8Y3P - chains A and C of the 9 polymer chains in the assembly; structure by electron microscopy, 3.48 A resolution.

[Chain A (and C)]
Protein: B646L
Source organism: African swine fever virus
Notes: chain C of this document is another copy of the same molecule, construct and numbering; everything in this record applies to it too
UniProt: Q5IZK2 (Q5IZK2_ASF); residue numbers follow UniProt; this construct covers 1-646
Amino-acid sequence (693 residues; row label = number of the first residue in the row; numbers below 1 keep their minus sign (Met-46 is residue -46)):
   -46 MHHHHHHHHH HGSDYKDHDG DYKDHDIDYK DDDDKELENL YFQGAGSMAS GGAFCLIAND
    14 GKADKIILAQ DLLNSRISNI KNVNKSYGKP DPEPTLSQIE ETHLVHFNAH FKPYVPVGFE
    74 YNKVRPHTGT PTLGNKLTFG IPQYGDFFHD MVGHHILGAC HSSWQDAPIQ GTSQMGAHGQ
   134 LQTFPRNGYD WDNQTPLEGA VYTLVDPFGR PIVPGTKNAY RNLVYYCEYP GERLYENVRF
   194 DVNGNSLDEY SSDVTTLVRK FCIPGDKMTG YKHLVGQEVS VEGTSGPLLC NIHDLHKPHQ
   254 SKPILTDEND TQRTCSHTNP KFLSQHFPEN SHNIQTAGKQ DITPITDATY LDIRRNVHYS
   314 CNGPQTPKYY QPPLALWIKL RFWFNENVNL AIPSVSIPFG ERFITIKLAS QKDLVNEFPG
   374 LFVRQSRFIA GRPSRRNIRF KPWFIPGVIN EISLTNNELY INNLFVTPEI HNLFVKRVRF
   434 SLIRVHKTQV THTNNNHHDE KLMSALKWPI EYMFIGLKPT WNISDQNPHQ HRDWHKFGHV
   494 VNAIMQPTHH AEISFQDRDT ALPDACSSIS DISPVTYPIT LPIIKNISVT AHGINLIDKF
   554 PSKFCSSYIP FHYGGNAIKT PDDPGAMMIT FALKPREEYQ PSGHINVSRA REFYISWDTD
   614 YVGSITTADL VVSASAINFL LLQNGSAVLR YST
Disordered / not traced: -46 to 70, 249-303, 420-434, 599-605, 635-646
Differences from the reference sequence: expression tag (-46 to 0)

[Interface between chain A and chain C]
Pairs across the interface - 133 pairs, chain A then chain C:
  Gly71(A) - Leu549(C)
  Gly71(A) - Phe584(C)
  Gly71(A) - His597(C)
  Phe72(A) - Tyr566(C)
  Phe72(A) - Thr583(C)
  Phe72(A) - Phe584(C)
  Phe72(A) - Ala585(C)
  Glu73(A) - Asn548(C)
  Glu73(A) - Leu549(C)
  Tyr74(A) - Phe553(C)  hydrophobic
  Tyr74(A) - Phe557(C)  hydrophobic
  Tyr74(A) - Tyr561(C)
  Tyr74(A) - Tyr566(C)  hydrogen bond
  Lys76(A) - Phe553(C)
  His102(A) - His565(C)
  Asp103(A) - Tyr561(C)  hydrogen bond
  Asp103(A) - His565(C)  salt bridge
  Val105(A) - Tyr561(C)
  Val154(A) - Ala514(C)  hydrophobic
  Ile216(A) - Phe564(C)  hydrophobic
  Asp219(A) - Gly218(C)  hydrogen bond (side chain-backbone)
  Asp219(A) - Lys572(C)
  Asp219(A) - Thr573(C)
  Lys220(A) - Pro563(C)  hydrogen bond (side chain-backbone)
  Lys220(A) - Phe564(C)
  Lys220(A) - Gly568(C)  hydrogen bond (side chain-backbone)
  Lys220(A) - Ile571(C)  hydrogen bond (side chain-backbone)
  Thr222(A) - Thr573(C)
  Gly223(A) - Thr573(C)
  Tyr224(A) - Phe564(C)  hydrophobic
  His226(A) - Lys556(C)
  His226(A) - Ser560(C)
  Leu227(A) - Ser560(C)
  Leu227(A) - Tyr561(C)
  Leu227(A) - Phe564(C)  hydrophobic
  Val234(A) - Tyr530(C)
  Val234(A) - Pro531(C)
  Glu235(A) - Pro531(C)
  Gly236(A) - Thr529(C)
  Gly236(A) - Tyr530(C)
  Thr237(A) - Val528(C)
  Thr237(A) - Thr529(C)  hydrogen bond (backbone-backbone)
  Ser238(A) - Ser526(C)
  Ser238(A) - Pro527(C)
  Ser238(A) - Val528(C)
  Gly239(A) - Ser526(C)
  Pro240(A) - Phe161(C)  hydrophobic
  Pro240(A) - Leu176(C)  hydrophobic
  Pro240(A) - Pro320(C)  hydrophobic
  Pro240(A) - Phe371(C)
  Pro240(A) - Ser526(C)
  Leu241(A) - Phe161(C)
  Leu242(A) - Phe161(C)
  Asp305(A) - Asn315(C)  hydrogen bond
  Ile306(A) - Phe161(C)  hydrophobic
  Ile306(A) - Asn315(C)
  Ile306(A) - Thr319(C)
  Ile306(A) - Pro320(C)
  Ile306(A) - Lys321(C)
  Ile306(A) - Tyr322(C)
  Arg307(A) - Ser313(C)  hydrogen bond
  Arg307(A) - Cys314(C)
  Arg307(A) - Asn315(C)
  Arg307(A) - Thr319(C)
  Arg308(A) - Glu231(C)  salt bridge
  Arg308(A) - Ser313(C)
  Arg308(A) - Cys314(C)  hydrogen bond (backbone-backbone)
  Arg308(A) - Gln318(C)  hydrogen bond (side chain-backbone)
  Arg308(A) - Thr319(C)
  Arg308(A) - Pro320(C)
  Asn309(A) - Tyr312(C)
  Val310(A) - Tyr312(C)  hydrogen bond (backbone-backbone)
  Val310(A) - Cys314(C)  hydrophobic
  His311(A) - Val528(C)
  His311(A) - Tyr530(C)
  Tyr312(A) - Tyr312(C)  hydrophobic
  Tyr312(A) - Tyr530(C)
  Ser313(A) - Tyr530(C)
  Ala328(A) - Lys556(C)
  Trp330(A) - Pro554(C)  hydrophobic
  Trp330(A) - Lys556(C)
  Trp330(A) - Phe557(C)  hydrophobic
  Lys332(A) - Phe564(C)
  Lys332(A) - His565(C)  hydrogen bond
  Arg334(A) - Phe564(C)
  Val341(A) - Leu586(C)  hydrophobic
  Arg377(A) - Glu505(C)  salt bridge
  Phe381(A) - Ser507(C)
  Phe381(A) - Asp510(C)
  Phe381(A) - Thr513(C)
  Ala383(A) - Asp510(C)
  Arg389(A) - Glu505(C)
  Arg389(A) - Ser507(C)
  Arg389(A) - Thr513(C)
  Arg389(A) - Ala514(C)
  Ile391(A) - Glu505(C)
  Tyr413(A) - Phe553(C)  hydrophobic
  Tyr413(A) - Pro554(C)
  Tyr413(A) - Phe557(C)  hydrophobic
  Asn415(A) - Tyr566(C)  hydrogen bond
  Leu417(A) - Leu586(C)  hydrophobic
  Trp474(A) - Leu248(C)
  His492(A) - Asp247(C)  salt bridge
  Val494(A) - Asp247(C)
  Asn495(A) - Asn244(C)
  Asn495(A) - Ile245(C)
  Asn495(A) - His246(C)
  Ala496(A) - Asn244(C)
  Ala496(A) - Arg307(C)
  Ile497(A) - Cys243(C)
  Ile497(A) - Asn244(C)
  Ile497(A) - His246(C)
  Met498(A) - Leu241(C)  hydrophobic
  Met498(A) - Cys243(C)  hydrophobic
  His502(A) - Thr501(C)
  His502(A) - His502(C)
  His502(A) - His503(C)
  Ala504(A) - Ala504(C)  hydrophobic
  Ile506(A) - Ile506(C)  hydrophobic
  Phe508(A) - Ile506(C)  hydrophobic
  Phe508(A) - Ser507(C)
  Phe508(A) - Phe508(C)  hydrophobic
  Ala518(A) - Ile506(C)  hydrophobic
  Cys519(A) - Glu505(C)
  Cys519(A) - Ile506(C)
  Ser520(A) - Ala504(C)
  Ser520(A) - Glu505(C)  hydrogen bond (side chain-backbone)
  Ser520(A) - Ile506(C)
  Ile522(A) - His503(C)
  Ile522(A) - Ala504(C)  hydrophobic
  Ile522(A) - Glu505(C)
  Tyr530(A) - Asn309(C)
  Ile532(A) - Arg307(C)
Interface residues without a listed pair, chain A (71 interface residues in all): Gly152, Pro217, Asn338, Ser387, Pro481, Asn569
Interface residues without a listed pair, chain C (73 interface residues in all): Pro160, Pro217, Asp219, Ser233, Val234, Asp305, Pro516, Ile532, Asp551, Lys552, Asn569, Asp575

[Overview]
Chain A and chain C form an interface of 71 and 73 residues respectively, with 15 hydrogen bonds and 4 salt
bridges. Among the polar pairs are Asp103(A)-His565(C), Arg308(A)-Glu231(C) and Arg377(A)-Glu505(C).
Both chains are B646L (African swine fever virus). Entry 8Y3P (ASFV p72 in complex with Fab C9) was determined
by electron microscopy together with 8ZL9, 8Y3O, 8Y3Q and 8Y3R from the same study.
